8WHB - chains B and I of the 10 polymer chains in the assembly; structure by electron microscopy, 3.17 A resolution.

== Chain B ==
Name: Histone H4
From: Arabidopsis thaliana
Reference sequence: P59259 (H4_ARATH); residues 0-102 here correspond to UniProt positions 1-103 (UniProt number = residue number + 1)
Sequence (103 residues; numbered 0 to 102; the number before each row is that of its first residue; numbering starts at 0):
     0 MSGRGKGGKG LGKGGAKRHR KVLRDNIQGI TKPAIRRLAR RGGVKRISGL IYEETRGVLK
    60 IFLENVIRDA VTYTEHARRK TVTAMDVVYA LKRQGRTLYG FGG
Disordered / not traced: 0-22, 102

== Chain I ==
Molecule: sense strand (147-nt DNA)
Sequence (147 nucleotides; row label = number of the first residue in the row):
     1 ATCGAGAATC CCGGTGCCGA GGCCGCTCAA TTGGTCGTAG ACAGCTCTAG CACCGCTTAA
    61 ACGCACGTAC GCGCTGTCCC CCGCGTTTAA CCGCCCAAGG GGATTACTCC CTAGTCTCCA
   121 GGCACGTGTC AGATATATAC ATCCGAT
Disordered / not traced: 1-13

== Chain B / chain I interface ==
Contacting residue pairs (7):
  Thr-30(B) with DC62(I), phosphate contact
  Pro-32(B) with DA61(I), phosphate contact; DC62(I), phosphate contact
  Arg-36(B) with DA61(I), salt bridge to the phosphate
  Arg-45(B) with DC70(I), sugar contact
  Arg-77(B) with DA41(I), salt bridge to the phosphate
  Thr-80(B) with DG50(I), phosphate contact

== In short ==
The interface between chain B and chain I involves 6 residues on one side and 5 on the other; the contacts
include 2 salt bridges. Polar contacts include Arg-36(B)/DA61(I) and Arg-77(B)/DA41(I).
Chain B is Histone H4 (Arabidopsis thaliana) and chain I is sense strand (147-nt DNA); the structure,
Structure of nucleosome core particle of Arabidopsis thaliana, was determined by electron microscopy together
with 8WH5, 8WH8, 8WH9 and 8WHA from the same study.
